PDB entry 7UIW | electron microscopy, 3.33 A resolution | chains A and F of the 14 polymer chains in the assembly

[Chain A (and F)]
Molecule: ATP-dependent Clp protease ATP-binding subunit ClpA
From: Escherichia coli
Notes: chain F of this document is another copy of the same molecule, construct and numbering; everything in this record applies to it too
UniProt: A0A836NDF2 (A0A836NDF2_ECOLX); numbering as in UniProt (aligned over 1-758)
Sequence (758 residues; each row starts with the number of its first residue):
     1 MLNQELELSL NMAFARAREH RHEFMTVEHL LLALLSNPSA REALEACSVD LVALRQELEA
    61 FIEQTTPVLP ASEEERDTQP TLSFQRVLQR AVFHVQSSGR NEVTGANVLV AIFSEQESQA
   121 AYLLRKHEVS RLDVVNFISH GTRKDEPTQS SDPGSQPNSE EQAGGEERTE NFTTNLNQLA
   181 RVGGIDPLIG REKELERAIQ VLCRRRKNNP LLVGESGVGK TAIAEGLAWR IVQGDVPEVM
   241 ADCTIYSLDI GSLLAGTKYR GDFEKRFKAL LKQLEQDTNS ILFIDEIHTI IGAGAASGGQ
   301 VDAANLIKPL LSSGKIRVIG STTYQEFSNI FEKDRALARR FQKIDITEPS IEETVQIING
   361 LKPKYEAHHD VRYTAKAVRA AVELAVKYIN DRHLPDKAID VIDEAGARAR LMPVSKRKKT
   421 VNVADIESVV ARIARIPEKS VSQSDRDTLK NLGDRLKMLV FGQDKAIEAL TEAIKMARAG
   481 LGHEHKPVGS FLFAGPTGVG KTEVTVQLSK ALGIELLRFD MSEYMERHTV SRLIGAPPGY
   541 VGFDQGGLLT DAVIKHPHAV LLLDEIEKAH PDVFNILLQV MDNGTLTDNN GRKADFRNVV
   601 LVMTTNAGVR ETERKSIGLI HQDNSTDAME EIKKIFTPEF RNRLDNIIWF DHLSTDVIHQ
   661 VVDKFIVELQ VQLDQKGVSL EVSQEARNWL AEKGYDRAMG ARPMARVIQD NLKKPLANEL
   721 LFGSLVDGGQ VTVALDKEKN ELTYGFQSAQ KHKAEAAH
Unresolved in the structure: 1-171, 293-297, 436-437, 749-758 (chain F: 1-169, 292-301, 534-548, 569-571, 614-623, 749-758)
Sequence notes: conflict T169 (Met in A0A836NDF2)
Bound ions: Mg2+: T502 (together with ATP-gamma-S)
Small-molecule neighbours:
  - ATP-gamma-S (AGS; phosphothiophosphoric acid-adenylate ester), molecule 1: P187, L188, I189, R191, S216, G217, V218, G219, K220, T221, A222, E286, I357, L361, I399
  - ATP-gamma-S (AGS), molecule 2: L459, V460, F461, Q463, P496, T497, G498, V499, G500, K501, T502, E503, E565, N606, L653, V661, K664, F665, A701, R702

[Interface between chain A and chain F]
Pairs across the interface (64):
  R197(A) - E404(F)  salt bridge
  R197(A) - R432(F)
  R197(A) - I433(F)
  Q200(A) - A407(F)  hydrogen bond (side chain-backbone)
  Q200(A) - R408(F)
  Q200(A) - R410(F)
  Q200(A) - L411(F)
  C203(A) - R410(F)
  C203(A) - L411(F)  hydrophobic
  R204(A) - H368(F)
  R204(A) - H369(F)  hydrogen bond
  R204(A) - D403(F)  salt bridge
  R204(A) - E404(F)
  R204(A) - A407(F)
  R205(A) - H368(F)  hydrogen bond
  R206(A) - H368(F)
  K207(A) - D400(F)
  P237(A) - V414(F)  hydrophobic
  I291(A) - A255(F)  hydrophobic
  G292(A) - A255(F)
  G292(A) - G256(F)
  G292(A) - K258(F)
  G298(A) - G256(F)
  V301(A) - G256(F)
  D302(A) - A255(F)
  D302(A) - G256(F)
  D302(A) - T257(F)  hydrogen bond (side chain-backbone)
  N305(A) - S252(F)
  N305(A) - A255(F)  hydrogen bond (side chain-backbone)
  L306(A) - N171(F)
  L306(A) - F172(F)  hydrophobic
  L310(A) - N171(F)
  E332(A) - E286(F)
  K333(A) - E286(F)
  D334(A) - D249(F)
  D334(A) - G251(F)
  D334(A) - D285(F)
  D334(A) - E286(F)
  R335(A) - E286(F)  salt bridge
  A336(A) - D249(F)
  R339(A) - V218(F)
  R339(A) - T221(F)  hydrogen bond
  R339(A) - E225(F)  salt bridge
  V441(A) - L721(F)
  K450(A) - F722(F)
  E472(A) - K714(F)
  K475(A) - L721(F)
  K475(A) - F722(F)
  M476(A) - Q709(F)
  M476(A) - K713(F)
  M476(A) - K714(F)
  M476(A) - A717(F)  hydrophobic
  R478(A) - L721(F)
  A479(A) - A717(F)
  A479(A) - L721(F)
  L481(A) - K713(F)
  L481(A) - A717(F)  hydrophobic
  T637(A) - E523(F)
  P638(A) - E523(F)
  P638(A) - E565(F)
  E639(A) - E523(F)
  N642(A) - R706(F)  hydrogen bond (backbone-side chain)
  L644(A) - R706(F)  hydrogen bond (backbone-side chain)
  D645(A) - R706(F)  hydrogen bond (backbone-side chain)
Also at the interface, not in a pair above, chain A (43 interface residues in all): I199, E238, M240, L449, A469, H483, R641
Also at the interface, not in a pair above, chain F (40 interface residues in all): G217, L673, K676, L716, L720

[In short]
43 residues of chain A and 40 residues of chain F are in contact, with 9 hydrogen bonds and 4 salt bridges.
Polar contacts include R197(A)-E404(F), R204(A)-D403(F) and R335(A)-E286(F). Chain A binds ATP-gamma-S.
Both chains are ATP-dependent Clp protease ATP-binding subunit ClpA (Escherichia coli). Entry 7UIW (ClpAP
complex bound to ClpS N-terminal extension, class IIb) was determined by electron microscopy together with
7UIV, 7UIX, 7UIZ, 7UJ0 and 7UIY from the same study.
